7TFI - chains A and I of the 10 polymer chains in the assembly; structure by electron microscopy, 3.41 A resolution.

Chain A:
Name: Replication factor C subunit 1
Source organism: Saccharomyces cerevisiae
UniProtKB: P38630 (RFC1_YEAST); residue numbers follow UniProt; this construct covers 1-861
Sequence (861 residues; row label = number of the first residue in the row):
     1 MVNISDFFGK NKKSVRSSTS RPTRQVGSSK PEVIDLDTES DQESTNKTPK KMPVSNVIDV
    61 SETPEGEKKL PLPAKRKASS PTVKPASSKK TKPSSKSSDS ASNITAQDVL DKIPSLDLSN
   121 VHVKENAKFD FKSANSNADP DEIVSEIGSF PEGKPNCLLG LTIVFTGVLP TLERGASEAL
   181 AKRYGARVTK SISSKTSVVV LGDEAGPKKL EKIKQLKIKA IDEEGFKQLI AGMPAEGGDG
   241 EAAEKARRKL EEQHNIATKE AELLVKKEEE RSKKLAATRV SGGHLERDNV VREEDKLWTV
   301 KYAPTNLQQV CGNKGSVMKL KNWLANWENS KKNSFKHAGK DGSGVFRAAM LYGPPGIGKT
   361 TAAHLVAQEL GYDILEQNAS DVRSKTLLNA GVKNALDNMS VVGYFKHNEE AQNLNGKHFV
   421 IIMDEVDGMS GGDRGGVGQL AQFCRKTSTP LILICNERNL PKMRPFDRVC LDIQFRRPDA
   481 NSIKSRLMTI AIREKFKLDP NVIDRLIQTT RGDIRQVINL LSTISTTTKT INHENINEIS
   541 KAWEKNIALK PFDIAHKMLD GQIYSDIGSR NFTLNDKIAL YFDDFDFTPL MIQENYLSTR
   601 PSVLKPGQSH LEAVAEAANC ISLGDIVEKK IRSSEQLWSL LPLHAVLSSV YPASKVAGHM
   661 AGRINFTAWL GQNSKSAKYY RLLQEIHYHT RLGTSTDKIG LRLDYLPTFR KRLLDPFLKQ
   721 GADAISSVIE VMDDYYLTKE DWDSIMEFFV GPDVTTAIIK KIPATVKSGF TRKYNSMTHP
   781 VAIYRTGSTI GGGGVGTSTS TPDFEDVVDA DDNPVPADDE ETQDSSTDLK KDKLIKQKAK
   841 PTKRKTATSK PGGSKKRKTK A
Unresolved in the structure: 1-291, 408-411, 430-434, 692-861
Metal / ion sites: Mg2+: Thr360, Asp424 (together with ATP-gamma-S)
Small-molecule neighbours: ATP-gamma-S (AGS; phosphothiophosphoric acid-adenylate ester): Thr299, Tyr302, Ala303, Pro304, Gln309, Val310, Cys311, Pro355, Gly356, Ile357, Gly358, Lys359, Thr360, Thr361, Asp424, Asn456, Arg486, Ile514, Arg515
Swiss-Prot annotation at these positions:
  - motif (Nuclear localization signal): Lys830 to Leu834, Lys855 to Lys860
  - binding site (ATP): Thr299, Cys311, Gly353 to Thr361, Asn456
  - modified residue: Thr38 (Phosphothreonine), Ser40 (Phosphoserine), Thr63 (Phosphothreonine)
  - mutagenesis: Asp427 (D427H: In cs mutant CDC44-2; causes cell cycle arrest), Gly436 (G436R: In cs mutant CDC44-3/4; causes cell cycle arrest), Gly512 (G512A: In cs mutant CDC44-9; no effect), Asp513 (D513N: In cs mutants CDC44-1/5/8 and CDC44-9; causes cell cycle arrest)

Chain I:
Molecule: Template strand
Sequence (40 nucleotides; each row starts with the number of its first residue):
     1 TTTTTTTTTT TATGTACTCG TAGTGTCTGC TTTTTTTTTT
Unresolved in the structure: 1-8, 31-40

How chain A and chain I interact:
Contacting residue pairs - 11 pairs, chain A then chain I:
  Ser384(A) - DG20(I)  phosphate contact
  Phe587(A) - DT9(I)  phosphate contact
  Arg632(A) - DT11(I)  base contact
  Arg632(A) - DA12(I)  hydrogen bond to the base
  Gln636(A) - DA12(I)  hydrogen bond to the base
  Gln636(A) - DT13(I)  base contact
  Trp638(A) - DA12(I)  base contact
  Leu670(A) - DT9(I)  base contact
  Leu670(A) - DT10(I)  base contact
  Asn673(A) - DT10(I)  hydrogen bond to the base
  Ser674(A) - DT9(I)  hydrogen bond to the base
Also at the interface, not in a pair above, chain A (15 interface residues in all): Thr386, Asp586, Leu590, Ser633, Ser634, Phe666, Gly671

Summary:
Chain A and chain I form an interface of 15 and 6 residues respectively; the contacts include 4 hydrogen
bonds. Polar contacts include Arg632(A)-DA12(I), Gln636(A)-DA12(I) and Asn673(A)-DT10(I). Ligands of chain A:
ATP-gamma-S. UniProt lists 12 ATP-binding residues and 4 mutagenesis sites on chain A.
Here chain A is Replication factor C subunit 1 (Saccharomyces cerevisiae) and chain I is Template strand.
Entry 7TFI (Atomic model of the S. cerevisiae clamp-clamp loader complex PCNA-RFC bound to DNA with an open
...) was determined by electron microscopy (same publication as 7TFH, 7TFJ, 7TFK and 7TFL).
